PDB entry 9B7B | X-ray diffraction, 3.08 A resolution | chains A and B of the 4 polymer chains in the assembly

== Chain A ==
Protein: HLA class II histocompatibility antigen, DR alpha chain
Organism: Homo sapiens
UniProtKB: P01903 (DRA_HUMAN); residues 1-181 here correspond to UniProt positions 26-206 (UniProt number = residue number + 25)
Chain sequence (190 residues; each row starts with the number of its first residue):
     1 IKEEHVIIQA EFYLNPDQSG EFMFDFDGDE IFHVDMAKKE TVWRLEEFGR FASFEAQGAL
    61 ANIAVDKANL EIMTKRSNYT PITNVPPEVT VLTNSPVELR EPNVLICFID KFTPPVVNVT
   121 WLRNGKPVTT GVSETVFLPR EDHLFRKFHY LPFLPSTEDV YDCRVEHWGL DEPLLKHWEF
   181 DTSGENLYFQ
Not modelled in the structure: 1-3, 188-190
Disulfides: C107-C163
Covalently attached groups: N-acetylglucosamine (NAG) linked to N118
Differences from the reference sequence: expression tag (182-190)
Swiss-Prot annotation at these positions:
  - region: E179 to D181 (Connecting peptide)
  - site: Q9 (Self- and pathogen-derived peptide antigen), G49 (Self-peptide antigen), F51 (Self- and pathogen-derived peptide antigen), A52 (Self-peptide antigen), S53 (Self- and pathogen-derived peptide antigen), E55 (Pathogen-derived peptide antigen), N62 (Self- and pathogen-derived peptide antigen), N69 (Pathogen-derived peptide antigen), R76 (Self- and pathogen-derived peptide antigen)
  - glycosylation (N-linked (GlcNAc...) asparagine): N78, N118

== Chain B ==
Protein: Hemagglutinin HA1 chain, HLA class II histocompatibility antigen DR beta chain
Organism: Homo sapiens
Chain sequence (226 residues; each row starts with the number of its first residue):
     1 GAPKYVKQNT LKLATSGGSG SIEGRGSGDT RPRFLEQVKH ECHFFNGTER VRFLDRYFYH
    61 QEEYVRFDSD VGEYRAVTEL GRPDAEYWNS QKDLLEQKRA AVDTYCRHNY GVGESFTVQR
   121 RVYPEVTVYP AKTQPLQHHN LLVCSVNGFY PGSIEVRWFR NGQEEKTGVV STGLIQNGDW
   181 TFQTLVMLET VPRSGEVYTC QVEHPSLTSP LTVEWRATGG ENLYFQ
Not modelled in the structure: 1, 17-27, 133-139, 218-226
Disulfides: C42-C106, C144-C200
Covalently attached groups: N-acetylglucosamine (NAG) linked to N46

== How chain A and chain B interact ==
Pairs across the interface (146; chain A residue first):
  E4(A) - F44(B)  hydrogen bond (backbone-backbone)
  E4(A) - F45(B)
  E4(A) - N46(B)  hydrogen bond (side chain-backbone)
  E4(A) - G47(B)  hydrogen bond (side chain-backbone)
  H5(A) - C42(B)
  H5(A) - H43(B)
  H5(A) - F44(B)  hydrogen bond (backbone-backbone)
  H5(A) - Y110(B)
  H5(A) - V118(B)
  V6(A) - C42(B)
  V6(A) - H43(B)
  I7(A) - H40(B)
  I7(A) - E41(B)
  I7(A) - C42(B)  hydrogen bond (backbone-backbone)
  I7(A) - F44(B)  hydrophobic
  I8(A) - K39(B)
  I8(A) - H40(B)
  I8(A) - E41(B)
  Q9(A) - K7(B)
  Q9(A) - Q8(B)  hydrogen bond (side chain-backbone)
  Q9(A) - V38(B)
  Q9(A) - K39(B)
  Q9(A) - H40(B)  hydrogen bond (backbone-backbone)
  Q9(A) - Y105(B)
  A10(A) - V38(B)
  E11(A) - Q8(B)
  E11(A) - T10(B)  hydrogen bond
  E11(A) - Q37(B)
  E11(A) - V38(B)  hydrogen bond (backbone-backbone)
  E11(A) - H40(B)  salt bridge
  F12(A) - L35(B)  hydrophobic
  F12(A) - E36(B)
  Y13(A) - F34(B)
  Y13(A) - L35(B)
  Y13(A) - E36(B)  hydrogen bond (backbone-backbone)
  L14(A) - F34(B)
  L14(A) - L35(B)  hydrophobic
  N15(A) - R33(B)
  N15(A) - F34(B)  hydrogen bond (backbone-backbone)
  P16(A) - P32(B)
  P16(A) - R33(B)
  D17(A) - R33(B)  salt bridge
  F24(A) - V6(B)
  F24(A) - N109(B)
  F26(A) - T117(B)
  F26(A) - V118(B)  hydrophobic
  F26(A) - Y150(B)
  F26(A) - W180(B)  hydrophobic
  G28(A) - Q176(B)  hydrogen bond (backbone-side chain)
  D29(A) - Y150(B)
  D29(A) - Q176(B)
  D29(A) - W180(B)
  D29(A) - F182(B)
  E30(A) - W180(B)  hydrogen bond (backbone-side chain)
  I31(A) - Y5(B)
  I31(A) - W180(B)  hydrophobic
  F32(A) - Y5(B)  hydrophobic
  W43(A) - Y5(B)  hydrophobic
  R44(A) - G178(B)  hydrogen bond (side chain-backbone)
  R44(A) - D179(B)  salt bridge
  R44(A) - W180(B)
  L45(A) - R120(B)
  L45(A) - W180(B)
  F48(A) - F116(B)  hydrophobic
  F48(A) - W180(B)
  F51(A) - P3(B)
  F51(A) - F116(B)  hydrophobic
  A52(A) - P3(B)
  A52(A) - Y5(B)  hydrophobic
  S53(A) - P3(B)  hydrogen bond (side chain-backbone)
  S53(A) - K4(B)
  S53(A) - Y5(B)  hydrogen bond (backbone-backbone)
  F54(A) - Y5(B)
  G58(A) - K7(B)  hydrogen bond (backbone-side chain)
  N62(A) - K7(B)
  N62(A) - N9(B)
  N62(A) - T10(B)
  V65(A) - T10(B)
  V65(A) - L11(B)
  V65(A) - K12(B)
  D66(A) - T10(B)
  D66(A) - E36(B)
  D66(A) - V38(B)
  N69(A) - L11(B)  hydrogen bond (side chain-backbone)
  N69(A) - K12(B)
  N69(A) - L13(B)  hydrogen bond (side chain-backbone)
  N69(A) - E36(B)
  L70(A) - F34(B)
  L70(A) - L35(B)
  L70(A) - E36(B)
  L70(A) - Y59(B)  hydrophobic
  I72(A) - L13(B)  hydrophobic
  I72(A) - A14(B)
  I72(A) - T15(B)
  M73(A) - L13(B)  hydrophobic
  M73(A) - Y59(B)  hydrophobic
  M73(A) - Y64(B)  hydrophobic
  M73(A) - L80(B)  hydrophobic
  T74(A) - Y59(B)
  R76(A) - A14(B)  hydrogen bond (side chain-backbone)
  R76(A) - S16(B)
  R76(A) - L80(B)  hydrogen bond (side chain-backbone)
  R76(A) - D84(B)  salt bridge
  S77(A) - Y59(B)
  Y79(A) - F34(B)
  T80(A) - F34(B)
  T80(A) - Y59(B)  hydrogen bond (backbone-side chain)
  T80(A) - H60(B)  hydrogen bond (backbone-side chain)
  P81(A) - R33(B)
  P81(A) - F34(B)  hydrophobic
  P81(A) - H60(B)
  I82(A) - R33(B)  hydrogen bond (backbone-backbone)
  I82(A) - L35(B)  hydrophobic
  I82(A) - H60(B)  hydrogen bond (backbone-side chain)
  I82(A) - Q61(B)
  T83(A) - Q61(B)
  L92(A) - I175(B)  hydrophobic
  L92(A) - Q183(B)
  T93(A) - Q183(B)  hydrogen bond (backbone-side chain)
  N94(A) - N147(B)  hydrogen bond (backbone-side chain)
  N94(A) - N177(B)
  S95(A) - N147(B)
  P96(A) - S145(B)
  P96(A) - N147(B)
  T113(A) - L35(B)
  P115(A) - L35(B)
  L138(A) - Q176(B)
  P139(A) - K39(B)
  R140(A) - K39(B)  hydrogen bond (backbone-side chain)
  H143(A) - Q37(B)  hydrogen bond (backbone-side chain)
  H143(A) - K39(B)  hydrogen bond
  H143(A) - R56(B)
  H143(A) - F58(B)
  F145(A) - L35(B)  hydrophobic
  F145(A) - Q37(B)
  R146(A) - Q176(B)
  F148(A) - Q176(B)
  F148(A) - N177(B)
  F148(A) - G178(B)
  Y150(A) - N177(B)  hydrogen bond (side chain-backbone)
  Y150(A) - G178(B)
  Y150(A) - D179(B)  hydrogen bond
  W168(A) - D29(B)  hydrogen bond (side chain-backbone)
  W168(A) - R33(B)
  G184(A) - K132(B)  hydrogen bond (backbone-side chain)
  N186(A) - M187(B)
Also at the interface, not in a pair above, chain A (71 interface residues in all): F22, A59, I106, P114, T135, L144, T182, L187
Also at the interface, not in a pair above, chain B (67 interface residues in all): A2, G28, Y57, G81, P83, T127, Y129, T172

== Summary ==
The interface between chain A and chain B involves 71 residues on one side and 67 on the other, with 34
hydrogen bonds and 4 salt bridges. Among the polar pairs are E11(A)-H40(B), D17(A)-R33(B) and R44(A)-D179(B).
Chain A is HLA class II histocompatibility antigen, DR alpha chain and chain B is Hemagglutinin HA1 chain, HLA
class II histocompatibility antigen DR beta chain, both from Homo sapiens; the structure, Crystal structure of
humanized 44H10 Fab Version 22 in complex with HLA-DR (HLA-DRA*01:01/HLA-DRB1*04:01), was determined by X-ray
diffraction, deposited together with 9B74, 9B75 and 9B76.
